3NNH - chains A and E of the 3 polymer chains in the assembly; structure by X-ray diffraction, 2.75 A resolution.

[Chain A]
Name: CUGBP Elav-like family member 1
Source organism: Homo sapiens
Notes: fragment: RRM1 domain
UniProt: Q92879 (CELF1_HUMAN); residue numbers follow UniProt; this construct covers 14-100
Chain sequence (88 residues; row label = number of the first residue in the row):
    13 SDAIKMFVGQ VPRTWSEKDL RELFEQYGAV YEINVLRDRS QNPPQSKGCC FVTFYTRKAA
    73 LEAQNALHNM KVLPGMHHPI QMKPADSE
Disordered / not traced: 13, 100
Differences from the reference sequence: expression tag (13)
From the paper describing this entry:
  - binding site for the 12-nt RNA strand (chain E): Phe19, Gln22, Cys61, Phe63, Gln93, Asp98
  - binding site for the 12-nt RNA strand: Gln22, Gln93

[Chain E]
Molecule: 12-nt RNA strand
Sequence (12 nucleotides; numbered 1 to 12; the number before each row is that of its first residue):
     1 GUUGUUUUGU UU
Disordered / not traced: 1

[Chain A / chain E interface]
Contacting residue pairs - 24 pairs, chain A then chain E:
  Phe19(A) - G4(E)  base contact
  Phe19(A) - U5(E)  stacking on the base
  Gly21(A) - G4(E)  base contact
  Gln22(A) - U3(E)  hydrogen bond to the phosphate
  Gln22(A) - G4(E)  hydrogen bond to the base
  Arg25(A) - U2(E)  hydrogen bond to the base
  Asn46(A) - U6(E)  base contact
  Val47(A) - U6(E)  base contact
  Leu48(A) - U5(E)  sugar contact
  Leu48(A) - U6(E)  base contact
  Arg49(A) - U6(E)  hydrogen bond to the base
  Arg51(A) - U6(E)  hydrogen bond to the base
  Arg51(A) - U7(E)  hydrogen bond to the base
  Ser52(A) - G9(E)  phosphate contact
  Ser52(A) - U10(E)  phosphate contact
  Lys59(A) - G4(E)  base contact
  Gly60(A) - G4(E)  base contact
  Cys61(A) - G4(E)  hydrogen bond to the sugar
  Phe63(A) - U5(E)  base contact
  Gln93(A) - U3(E)  base contact
  Gln93(A) - G4(E)  base contact
  Lys95(A) - U5(E)  hydrogen bond to the base
  Ala97(A) - U5(E)  base contact
  Asp98(A) - U5(E)  hydrogen bond to the base
Interface residues without a listed pair, chain A (19 interface residues in all): His90

[In short]
19 residues of chain A and 8 residues of chain E are in contact; the contacts include 9 hydrogen bonds and 1
aromatic stacking contact. Polar contacts include Gln22(A)-G4(E), Arg25(A)-U2(E) and Arg49(A)-U6(E). From the
paper: a binding site for the 12-nt RNA strand (chain E) at Phe19(A), Gln22(A) and Cys61(A) among others; a
binding site for the 12-nt RNA strand at Gln22(A) and Gln93(A).
Chain A is CUGBP Elav-like family member 1 (Homo sapiens) and chain E is a 12-nt RNA strand; the structure,
Crystal Structure of the CUGBP1 RRM1 with GUUGUUUUGUUU RNA, was determined by X-ray diffraction together with
3NMR, 3NNA and 3NNC from the same study.
